Entry 7XVZ (X-ray diffraction, 2.08 A resolution); this record covers chains A and B of the 4 polymer chains in the assembly.

== Chain A (and B) ==
Name: Estrogen receptor beta
From: Homo sapiens
Notes: fragment: ligand-binding domain; chain B of this document is another copy of the same molecule, construct and numbering; everything in this record applies to it too
UniProtKB: Q92731 (ESR2_HUMAN); residues 261-500 here = UniProt positions 261-500
Chain sequence (247 residues; each row starts with the number of its first residue):
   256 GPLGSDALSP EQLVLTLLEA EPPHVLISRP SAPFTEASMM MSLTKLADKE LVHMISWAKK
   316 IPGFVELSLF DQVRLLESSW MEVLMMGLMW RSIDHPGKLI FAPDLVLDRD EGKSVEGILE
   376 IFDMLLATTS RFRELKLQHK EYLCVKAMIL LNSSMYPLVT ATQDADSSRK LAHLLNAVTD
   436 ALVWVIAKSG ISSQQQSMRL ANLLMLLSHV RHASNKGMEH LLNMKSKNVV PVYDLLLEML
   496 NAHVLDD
Unresolved in the structure: 256-262, 285-290, 410-420, 499-502 (chain B: 256-262, 410-420, 499-502)
Differences from the reference sequence: expression tag (256-260, 501-502); engineered mutation S334 (Cys in Q92731), S369 (Cys in Q92731), S481 (Cys in Q92731)
Small-molecule neighbours: I1D ((2R)-3-(2-chloranyl-4-oxidanyl-phenyl)-2-(4-hydroxyphenyl)propanenitrile): M295, L298, T299, L301, A302, E305, M336, L339, M340, L343, R346, F356, I373, I376, F377, L380, G472, H475, L476, M479
Reported in the primary citation:
  - binding site for I1D: E305, M340, R346, F377, L380, H475

== Chain A / chain B interface ==
Contacting residue pairs (31; chain A residue first):
  M403(A) with M460(B), hydrophobic
  N407(A) with M460(B), hydrogen bond (side chain-backbone); H464(B), hydrogen bond
  L430(A) with M460(B), hydrophobic
  N431(A) with M453(B)
  T434(A) with M453(B); A456(B); M460(B)
  D435(A) with M453(B)
  V438(A) with S452(B)
  S448(A) with S448(B)
  Q449(A) with D435(B), hydrogen bond; V438(B)
  S452(A) with V438(B); S452(B); L455(B)
  M453(A) with N431(B); T434(B); D435(B)
  L455(A) with S452(B)
  A456(A) with T434(B); L459(B), hydrophobic
  L459(A) with A456(B), hydrophobic; L459(B), hydrophobic
  M460(A) with M403(B), hydrophobic; N407(B), hydrogen bond (backbone-side chain); L430(B), hydrophobic; T434(B)
  S463(A) with N407(B), hydrogen bond
  H464(A) with N407(B), hydrogen bond
  N470(A) with N470(B)
Also at the interface, not in a pair above, chain A (20 interface residues in all): S408, S409
Also at the interface, not in a pair above, chain B (19 interface residues in all): S409, Q449, S463

== Overview ==
20 residues of chain A and 19 residues of chain B are in contact, with 6 hydrogen bonds. Polar pairs include
N407(A)-M460(B), N407(A)-H464(B) and Q449(A)-D435(B). Bound to chain A: compound I1D. From the paper: a
binding site for I1D at E305(A), M340(A) and R346(A) among others.
Chain A and chain B are both Estrogen receptor beta (Homo sapiens); the structure, Human Estrogen Receptor
beta Ligand-binding Domain in Complex with (R)-3-(2-chloro-4-hydroxyphenyl)-2-(4-hydroxyphenyl)propanenitrile,
was determined by X-ray diffraction together with 7XVY, 7XWP, 7XWQ and 7XWR from the same study.
